5CZ3 - chain A; structure by X-ray diffraction, 2.50 A resolution.

== Chain A ==
Molecule: M64R
Organism: Myxoma virus
UniProt: Q9Q8N4 (VH23_MYXVL); residue numbers follow UniProt; this construct covers 1-203
Sequence (205 residues; numbered -1 to 203; the number before each row is that of its first residue; numbers below 1 keep their minus sign (Gly-1 is residue -1)):
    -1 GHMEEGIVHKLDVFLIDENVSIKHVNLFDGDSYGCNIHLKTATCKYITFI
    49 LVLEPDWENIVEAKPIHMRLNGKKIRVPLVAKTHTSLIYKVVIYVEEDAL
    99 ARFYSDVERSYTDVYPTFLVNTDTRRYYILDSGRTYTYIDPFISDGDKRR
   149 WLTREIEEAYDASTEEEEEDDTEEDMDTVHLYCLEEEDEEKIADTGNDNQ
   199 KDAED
Unresolved in the structure: -1, 151-203
Sequence notes: expression tag (-1 to 0)
From the paper describing this entry:
  - specificity-determining residues: Asp27, Asn57, His82 (by similarity / conservation)

== In short ==
The paper reports specificity determinants Asp27, Asn57 and His82.
Chain A is M64R (Myxoma virus); the structure, Crystal Structure of Myxoma Virus M64, was determined by X-ray
diffraction (same publication as 5CYW).
